Entry 7TD4 (electron microscopy, 2.60 A resolution); this record covers chains B and A of the 4 polymer chains in the assembly.

[Chain B]
Name: Guanine nucleotide-binding protein G(I)/G(S)/G(T) subunit beta-1
From: Bos taurus
UniProtKB: P62871 (GBB1_BOVIN); numbering as in UniProt (aligned over 1-340)
Chain sequence (340 residues; numbered 1 to 340; the number before each row is that of its first residue):
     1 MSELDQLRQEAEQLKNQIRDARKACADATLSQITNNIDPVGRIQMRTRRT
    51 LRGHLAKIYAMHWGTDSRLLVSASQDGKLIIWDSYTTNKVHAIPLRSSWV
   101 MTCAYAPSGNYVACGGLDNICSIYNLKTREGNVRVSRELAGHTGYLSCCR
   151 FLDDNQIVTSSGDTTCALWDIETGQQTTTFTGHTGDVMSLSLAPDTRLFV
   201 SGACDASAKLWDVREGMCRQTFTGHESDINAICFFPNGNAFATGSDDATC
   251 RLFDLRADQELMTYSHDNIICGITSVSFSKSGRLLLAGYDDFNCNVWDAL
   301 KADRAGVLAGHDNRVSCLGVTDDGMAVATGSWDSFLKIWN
Unresolved in the structure: 1-9

[Chain A]
Name: Guanine nucleotide-binding protein G(i) subunit alpha-1
From: Rattus norvegicus
UniProtKB: B2RSH2 (GNAI1_MOUSE); numbering as in UniProt (aligned over 1-354)
Chain sequence (379 residues; row label = number of the first residue in the row; numbers below 1 keep their minus sign (Met-24 is residue -24)):
   -24 MGSSHHHHHHSSGLEVLFQGPHMASMGCTLSAEDKAAVERSKMIDRNLRE
    26 DGEKAAREVKLLLLGAGESGKSTIVKQMKIIHEAGYSEEECKQYKAVVYS
    76 NTIQSIIAIIRAMGRLKIDFGDSARADDARQLFVLAGAAEEGFMTAELAG
   126 VIKRLWKDSGVQACFNRSREYQLNDSAAYYLNDLDRIAQPNYIPTQQDVL
   176 RTRVKTTGIVETHFTFKDLHFKMFDVGAQRSERKKWIHCFEGVTAIIFCV
   226 ALSDYDLVLAEDEEMNRMHESMKLFDSICNNKWFTDTSIILFLNKKDLFE
   276 EKIKKSPLTICYPEYAGSNTYEEAAAYIQCQFEDLNKRKDTKEIYTHFTC
   326 ATDTKNVQFVFDAVTDVIIKNNLKDCGLF
Unresolved in the structure: -24 to 6, 56-181
Sequence notes: initiating methionine (-24); expression tag (-23 to 0); engineered mutation Ala203 (Gly in B2RSH2)

[Chain B / chain A interface]
Contacting residue pairs (53; chain B residue first):
  Gly53(B) with Leu23(A)
  Leu55(B) with Leu23(A); Gly27(A)
  Lys57(B) with His213(A); Glu216(A), salt bridge
  Tyr59(B) with His213(A), hydrogen bond; Cys214(A)
  Lys78(B) with Leu23(A); Asp26(A), salt bridge
  Ile80(B) with Leu23(A), hydrophobic
  Asn88(B) with Ala12(A); Val13(A); Ser16(A)
  Lys89(B) with Ser16(A), hydrogen bond (backbone-side chain); Ile19(A); Asp20(A), salt bridge; Leu23(A)
  Val90(B) with Arg15(A), hydrogen bond (backbone-side chain); Ile19(A)
  His91(B) with Arg15(A), hydrogen bond
  Ala92(B) with Ile19(A), hydrophobic
  Trp99(B) with Ile184(A); Glu186(A), hydrogen bond; Phe199(A), hydrophobic; Cys214(A); Phe215(A), hydrophobic
  Met101(B) with Trp211(A), hydrophobic; Cys214(A), hydrophobic
  Leu117(B) with Gly183(A); Ile184(A), hydrogen bond (backbone-backbone); Gln204(A); Trp211(A), hydrophobic
  Asp118(B) with Thr182(A); Gly183(A)
  Asn119(B) with Gly183(A); Gln204(A), hydrogen bond
  Gly144(B) with Gln204(A)
  Tyr145(B) with Gln204(A), hydrogen bond (backbone-side chain); Ser206(A); Lys210(A); Trp211(A)
  Gly162(B) with Ser206(A)
  Asp186(B) with Ser206(A); Glu207(A), hydrogen bond (side chain-backbone); Lys210(A)
  Met188(B) with Lys210(A)
  Cys204(B) with Lys210(A)
  Asp228(B) with Lys210(A), salt bridge
  Asn230(B) with Lys210(A), hydrogen bond
  Asp246(B) with Lys210(A), salt bridge
  Arg314(B) with Trp258(A)
  Trp332(B) with His213(A); Trp258(A), hydrophobic
Interface residues without a listed pair, chain B (33 interface residues in all): Arg52, Gln75, Ser97, Ser98, Gly131, Thr143
Interface residues without a listed pair, chain A (27 interface residues in all): Lys35, Ala203, Lys209

[Summary]
33 residues of chain B and 27 residues of chain A are in contact; the contacts include 10 hydrogen bonds and 5
salt bridges. Polar contacts include Lys57(B)-Glu216(A), Lys78(B)-Asp26(A) and Lys89(B)-Asp20(A).
Chain B is Guanine nucleotide-binding protein G(I)/G(S)/G(T) subunit beta-1 (Bos taurus) and chain A is
Guanine nucleotide-binding protein G(i) subunit alpha-1 (Rattus norvegicus); the structure,
Sphingosine-1-phosphate receptor 1-Gi complex bound to Siponimod, was determined by electron microscopy
together with 7TD0, 7TD1, 7TD2 and 7TD3 from the same study.
